2QJO - chains A and B of the 3 polymer chains in the assembly; structure by X-ray diffraction, 2.60 A resolution.

# Chain A (and B)
Molecule: Bifunctional NMN adenylyltransferase/Nudix hydrolase
Source organism: Synechocystis sp
Notes: EC 2.7.7.1, 3.6.1.-; chain B of this document is another copy of the same molecule, construct and numbering; everything in this record applies to it too
Reference sequence: Q55928 (NADM_SYNY3); residue numbers follow UniProt; this construct covers 1-339
Sequence (341 residues; numbered -1 to 339; the number before each row is that of its first residue; numbers below 1 keep their minus sign (Asp-1 is residue -1)):
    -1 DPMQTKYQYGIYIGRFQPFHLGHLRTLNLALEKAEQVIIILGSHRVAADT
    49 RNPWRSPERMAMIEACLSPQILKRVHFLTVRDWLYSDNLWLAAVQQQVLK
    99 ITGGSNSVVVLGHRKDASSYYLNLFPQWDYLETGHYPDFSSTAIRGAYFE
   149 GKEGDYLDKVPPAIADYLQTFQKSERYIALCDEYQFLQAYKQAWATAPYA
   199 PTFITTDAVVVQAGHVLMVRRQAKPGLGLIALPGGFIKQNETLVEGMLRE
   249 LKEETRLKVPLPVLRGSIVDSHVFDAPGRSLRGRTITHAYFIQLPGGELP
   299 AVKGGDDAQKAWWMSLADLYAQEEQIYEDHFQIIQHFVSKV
Not modelled in the structure: 302-307, 337-339 (chain B: -1 to 3)
Construct notes: cloning artifact (-1 to 0)
Ligand contacts:
  - adenosine-5-diphosphoribose (APR): Tyr188, Trp192, Phe201, Thr203, Asp205, Arg219, Ala221, Lys222, Leu230, Gly232, Gly233, Phe234, Glu248, Glu252, Arg277, Ser278, Arg280, Thr283, Thr285, Tyr325, Glu326, His328
  - NAD (nicotinamide-adenine-dinucleotide): Tyr10, Ile11, Gly12, Arg13, Phe14, His18, His21, Gly40, Ser41, Arg79, Asp80, Trp81, Leu82, Ser84, Asp85, Trp88, Gly110, His111, Lys113, Ser116, Ser117, Tyr118, Tyr119, Leu120, Thr131, Gly132, His133, Tyr134, Phe137
  - pyrophosphate (POP): Arg13, Lys113, Asp114, Phe137, Ser138, Ser139, Thr140, Arg143
UniProt features mapped onto this chain:
  - motif: Gly233 to Arg254 (Nudix box)
Reported in the primary citation:
  - binding site for NAD: Trp81, Asp85, Trp88
  - binding site for adenosine-5-diphosphoribose: Tyr188, Tyr197, Asp205, Arg219, Phe234, Arg247, Glu248, Glu251, Glu252, Arg277, Arg280, Glu326, His328
  - specificity-determining residues: Trp81 (proposed by the authors, not directly observed)

# Interface between chain A and chain B
Pairs across the interface - 27 pairs, chain A then chain B:
  Arg79(A) with Ala315(B)
  Asn86(A) with Ala211(B)
  Leu87(A) with Ala211(B); His213(B)
  Ala90(A) with Ala211(B); His213(B)
  Ala91(A) with His213(B)
  Gln93(A) with Glu296(B); Leu297(B), hydrogen bond (side chain-backbone)
  Gln94(A) with Leu297(B); Trp310(B); Trp311(B), hydrogen bond (side chain-backbone)
  Gln125(A) with Glu296(B)
  Ala211(A) with Leu87(B); Ala90(B), hydrophobic
  Gly212(A) with Leu87(B)
  His213(A) with Ala91(B)
  Glu296(A) with Gln93(B); Gln125(B), hydrogen bond
  Leu297(A) with Gln94(B)
  Trp311(A) with Gln94(B)
  Leu314(A) with Tyr318(B)
  Ala315(A) with Arg79(B); Tyr318(B), hydrophobic
  Tyr318(A) with Leu314(B); Ala315(B), hydrophobic; Tyr318(B), hydrophobic
Other interface residues (no listed pair), chain A (20 interface residues in all): Trp81, Gly295, Asp316
Other interface residues (no listed pair), chain B (20 interface residues in all): Asn86, Gly212, Ser313, Asp316

# Summary
Chain A and chain B each contribute 20 residues to their interface; the contacts include 3 hydrogen bonds.
Polar contacts include Gln93(A)-Leu297(B), Gln94(A)-Trp311(B) and Glu296(A)-Gln125(B). The paper reports a
binding site for adenosine-5-diphosphoribose at Tyr188(A), Tyr197(A) and Asp205(A) among others; a binding
site for NAD at Trp81(A), Asp85(A) and Trp88(A).
Both chains are Bifunctional NMN adenylyltransferase/Nudix hydrolase (Synechocystis sp). Entry 2QJO (crystal
structure of a bifunctional NMN adenylyltransferase/ADP ribose pyrophosphatase (NadM) complexed with ADPRP and
NAD from ...) was determined by X-ray diffraction together with 2QJT and 2R5W from the same study.
